PDB entry 6RU5 | X-ray diffraction, 3.90 A resolution | chains A and B of the 3 polymer chains in the assembly

[Chain A]
Name: Complement C3
Organism: Homo sapiens
Reference sequence: P01024 (CO3_HUMAN); residues 23-667 here = UniProt positions 23-667
Chain sequence (645 residues; each row starts with the number of its first residue):
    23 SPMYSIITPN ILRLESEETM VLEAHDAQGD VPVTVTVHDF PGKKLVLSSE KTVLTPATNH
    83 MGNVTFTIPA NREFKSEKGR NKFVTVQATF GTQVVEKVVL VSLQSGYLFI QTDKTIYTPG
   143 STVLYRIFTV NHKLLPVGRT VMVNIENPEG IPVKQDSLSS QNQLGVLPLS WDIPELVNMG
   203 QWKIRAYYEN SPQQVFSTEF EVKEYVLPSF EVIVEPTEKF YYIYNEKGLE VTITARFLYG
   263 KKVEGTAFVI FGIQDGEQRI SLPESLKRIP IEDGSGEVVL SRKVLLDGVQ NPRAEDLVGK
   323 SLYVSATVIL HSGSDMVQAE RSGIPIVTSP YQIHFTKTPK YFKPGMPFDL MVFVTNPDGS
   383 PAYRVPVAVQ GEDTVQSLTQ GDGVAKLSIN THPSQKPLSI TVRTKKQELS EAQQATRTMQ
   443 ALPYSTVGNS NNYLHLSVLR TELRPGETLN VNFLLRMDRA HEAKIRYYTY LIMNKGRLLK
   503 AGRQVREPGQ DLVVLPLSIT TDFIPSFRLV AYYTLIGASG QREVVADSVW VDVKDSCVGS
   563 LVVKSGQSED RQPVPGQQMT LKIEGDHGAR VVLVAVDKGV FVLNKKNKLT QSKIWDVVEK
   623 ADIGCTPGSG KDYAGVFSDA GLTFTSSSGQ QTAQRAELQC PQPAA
Unresolved in the structure: 666-667
Disulfide bonds: Cys627-Cys662
Covalently attached groups: N-acetylglucosamine (NAG) linked to Asn85
Construct notes: conflict Gln435 (Glu in P01024)
UniProt features mapped onto this chain:
  - site: Ser541, Gly542 (Microbial infection: Cleavage)
  - modified residue (Phosphoserine): Ser38, Ser70, Ser297, Ser303
  - glycosylation: Asn85 (N-linked (GlcNAc...) asparagine)
  - natural variant: Arg102 (R102G: In allele C3F), Lys155 (K155Q: In ARMD9), Asp549 (D549N: In C3D), Arg592 (R592Q: In AHUS5; R592W: In AHUS5), Phe603 (F603V: In AHUS5)

[Chain B]
Name: Complement C3
Organism: Homo sapiens
Reference sequence: P01024 (CO3_HUMAN); numbering as in UniProt (aligned over 672-1663)
Chain sequence (992 residues; numbered 672 to 1663; the number before each row is that of its first residue):
   672 SVQLTEKRMD KVGKYPKELR KCCEDGMREN PMRFSCQRRT RFISLGEACK KVFLDCCNYI
   732 TELRRQHARA SHLGLARSNL DEDIIAEENI VSRSEFPESW LWNVEDLKEP PKNGISTKLM
   792 NIFLKDSITT WEILAVSMSD KKGICVADPF EVTVMQDFFI DLRLPYSVVR NEQVEIRAVL
   852 YNYRQNQELK VRVELLHNPA FCSLATTKRR HQQTVTIPPK SSLSVPYVIV PLKTGLQEVE
   912 VKAAVYHHFI SDGVRKSLKV VPEGIRMNKT VAVRTLDPER LGREGVQKED IPPADLSDQV
   972 PDTESETRIL LQGTPVAQMT EDAVDAERLK HLIVTPSGCG EQNMIGMTPT VIAVHYLDET
  1032 EQWEKFGLEK RQGALELIKK GYTQQLAFRQ PSSAFAAFVK RAPSTWLTAY VVKVFSLAVN
  1092 LIAIDSQVLC GAVKWLILEK QKPDGVFQED APVIHQEMIG GLRNNNEKDM ALTAFVLISL
  1152 QEAKDICEEQ VNSLPGSITK AGDFLEANYM NLQRSYTVAI AGYALAQMGR LKGPLLNKFL
  1212 TTAKDKNRWE DPGKQLYNVE ATSYALLALL QLKDFDFVPP VVRWLNEQRY YGGGYGSTQA
  1272 TFMVFQALAQ YQKDAPDHQE LNLDVSLQLP SRSSKITHRI HWESASLLRS EETKENEGFT
  1332 VTAEGKGQGT LSVVTMYHAK AKDQLTCNKF DLKVTIKPAP ETEKRPQDAK NTMILEICTR
  1392 YRGDQDATMS ILDISMMTGF APDTDDLKQL ANGVDRYISK YELDKAFSDR NTLIIYLDKV
  1452 SHSEDDCLAF KVHQYFNVEL IQPGAVKVYA YYNLEESCTR FYHPEKEDGK LNKLCRDELC
  1512 RCAEENCFIQ KSDDKVTLEE RLDKACEPGV DYVYKTRLVK VQLSNDFDEY IMAIEQTIKS
  1572 GSDEVQVGQQ RTFISPIKCR EALKLEEKKH YLMWGLSSDF WGEKPNLSYI IGKDTWVEHW
  1632 PEEDECQDEE NQKQCQDLGA FTESMVVFGC PN
Unresolved in the structure: 672, 740-750
Disulfide bonds: Cys693-Cys720, Cys694-Cys727, Cys707-Cys728, Cys873-Cys1513, Cys1101-Cys1158, Cys1358-Cys1489, Cys1389-Cys1458, Cys1506-Cys1511, Cys1518-Cys1590, Cys1537-Cys1661, Cys1637-Cys1646
Covalently attached groups: glycan linked to Asn939
UniProt features mapped onto this chain:
  - region: Glu1634 to Phe1659 (Interaction with CFP/properdin)
  - site: Leu744, Gly745 (Microbial infection: Cleavage), Ala747, Arg748 (Cleavage), Arg748, Ser749 (Cleavage), Arg954, Glu955 (Cleavage), Arg1303, Ser1304 (Cleavage), Arg1320, Ser1321 (Cleavage), Asn1663 (Coordinates Mg(2+) for interaction with Complement factor B Bb fragment (CFB))
  - modified residue (Phosphoserine): Ser672, Ser968, Ser1321, Ser1573
  - glycosylation (N-linked (GlcNAc...) asparagine): Asn939, Asn1617
  - cross-link: Cys1010 to Gln1013 (Isoglutamyl cysteine thioester (Cys-Gln))
  - natural variant: Arg735 (R735W: In AHUS5), Arg1042 (R1042L: In AHUS5), Ala1094 (A1094V: In AHUS5), Asp1115 (D1115N: In AHUS5), Cys1158 (C1158W: In AHUS5), Gln1161 (Q1161K: In AHUS5), His1464 (H1464D: In AHUS5)
  - mutagenesis: Asp1029 (D1029A: Minor effect on binding of C3d to CR2), Glu1030 (E1030A: Impaired binding of C3d to CR2), Glu1032 (E1032A: Impaired binding of C3d to CR2), Glu1035 (E1035A: No effect on binding of C3d to CR2), Arg1042 (R1042M: Impaired binding of C3d to CR2), Ile1108 to Leu1109 (Impaired binding of C3d to CR2; when associated with A-1163), Glu1110 (E1110A: No effect on binding of C3d to CR2), Asp1115 (D1115A: No effect on binding of C3d to CR2), Asp1121 (D1121A: No effect on binding of C3d to CR2), Asp1140 (D1140A: No effect on binding of C3d to CR2), Glu1153 (E1153A: Impaired binding of C3d to CR2), Asp1156 (D1156A: Impaired binding of C3d to CR2), 4 further mutagenesis entries in UniProt
From the paper describing this entry:
  - conformationally variable residues (helix shift): Phe1659

[Chain A / chain B interface]
Contacting residue pairs - 183 pairs, chain A then chain B:
  Gln133(A) - Trp773(B)
  Gln133(A) - Val807(B)
  Asp135(A) - Ser770(B)  hydrogen bond
  Lys136(A) - Phe767(B)  hydrogen bond (side chain-backbone)
  Lys136(A) - Pro768(B)  hydrogen bond (side chain-backbone)
  Lys136(A) - Glu769(B)
  Lys136(A) - Ser770(B)
  Ile138(A) - Arg764(B)
  Ile138(A) - Ser765(B)
  Ile138(A) - Phe767(B)  hydrophobic
  Thr140(A) - Glu766(B)  hydrogen bond
  Leu146(A) - Trp773(B)  hydrophobic
  Tyr147(A) - Trp773(B)
  Arg148(A) - Trp773(B)
  Arg148(A) - Val775(B)
  Phe150(A) - Val807(B)  hydrophobic
  Phe150(A) - Met809(B)  hydrophobic
  Leu156(A) - Gly814(B)
  Leu156(A) - Ile815(B)
  Leu157(A) - Lys812(B)
  Leu157(A) - Gly814(B)
  Pro158(A) - Met809(B)  hydrophobic
  Pro158(A) - Ser810(B)
  Pro158(A) - Asp811(B)
  Asn169(A) - Leu1057(B)
  Glu171(A) - Leu1057(B)
  Glu171(A) - Arg1060(B)  salt bridge
  Ile173(A) - Tyr1053(B)
  Ile173(A) - Leu1057(B)  hydrophobic
  Ile173(A) - Asp1096(B)
  Ile173(A) - Val1099(B)  hydrophobic
  Val175(A) - Thr1054(B)
  Val175(A) - Leu1057(B)  hydrophobic
  Leu186(A) - Met809(B)
  Pro196(A) - Lys1051(B)
  Pro196(A) - Gln1055(B)
  Glu197(A) - Gln1055(B)
  Leu198(A) - Asn1014(B)
  Leu198(A) - Gln1055(B)
  Leu198(A) - Phe1059(B)  hydrophobic
  Val199(A) - Thr1054(B)
  Val199(A) - Ala1058(B)
  Asn200(A) - Leu1057(B)  hydrogen bond (side chain-backbone)
  Asn200(A) - Ala1058(B)
  Lys225(A) - Val762(B)
  Lys225(A) - Ser765(B)
  Glu226(A) - Ser765(B)  hydrogen bond (backbone-side chain)
  Tyr227(A) - Glu766(B)
  Val228(A) - Ser763(B)
  Val228(A) - Arg764(B)
  Val228(A) - Ser765(B)  hydrogen bond (backbone-backbone)
  Pro230(A) - Arg764(B)
  Phe259(A) - Gln1378(B)
  Tyr261(A) - Tyr854(B)
  Gly262(A) - Lys891(B)
  Phe270(A) - Thr676(B)
  Ile272(A) - Met680(B)  hydrophobic
  Ile272(A) - Glu759(B)
  Pro285(A) - Asp681(B)
  Leu288(A) - Glu677(B)
  Leu288(A) - Met680(B)  hydrophobic
  Arg290(A) - Gln674(B)  hydrogen bond
  Arg290(A) - Glu677(B)
  Thr329(A) - Ala757(B)
  Thr329(A) - Glu758(B)
  Ile331(A) - Glu753(B)
  His333(A) - Lys1375(B)  hydrogen bond (backbone-side chain)
  Gly335(A) - Arg1376(B)
  Ser336(A) - Lys1375(B)
  Ser336(A) - Arg1376(B)  hydrogen bond (backbone-backbone)
  Ser336(A) - Pro1377(B)
  Asp337(A) - Pro1377(B)
  Asp337(A) - Gln1378(B)
  Met338(A) - Ile755(B)  hydrophobic
  Met338(A) - Ile756(B)
  Gln340(A) - Ile761(B)
  Glu342(A) - Asn760(B)
  Cys559(A) - Cys816(B)  disulfide
  Val560(A) - Lys813(B)
  Gly561(A) - Lys813(B)
  Ser562(A) - Ile786(B)
  Ser562(A) - Cys816(B)
  Leu563(A) - Ala806(B)  hydrophobic
  Leu563(A) - Ser808(B)
  Leu563(A) - Cys816(B)
  Leu563(A) - Ala818(B)  hydrophobic
  Val565(A) - Ala806(B)  hydrophobic
  Val565(A) - Phe821(B)
  Lys566(A) - Phe821(B)
  Ser567(A) - Phe821(B)
  Gln574(A) - Thr824(B)
  Gln574(A) - Met826(B)
  Pro575(A) - Leu795(B)  hydrophobic
  Pro575(A) - Val823(B)  hydrophobic
  Pro575(A) - Thr824(B)
  Pro575(A) - Val825(B)
  Pro575(A) - Met826(B)  hydrogen bond (backbone-backbone)
  Val576(A) - Leu795(B)
  Val576(A) - Val825(B)
  Val576(A) - Met826(B)
  Pro577(A) - Lys796(B)
  Pro577(A) - Asp797(B)
  Pro577(A) - Val825(B)
  Pro577(A) - Gln827(B)
  Gly578(A) - Leu795(B)
  Gly578(A) - Lys796(B)
  Gln579(A) - Ile793(B)
  Gln579(A) - Leu795(B)  hydrogen bond (backbone-backbone)
  Gln580(A) - Asn792(B)
  Gln580(A) - Ile793(B)
  Gln580(A) - Phe794(B)
  Met581(A) - Ile793(B)  hydrogen bond (backbone-backbone)
  Met581(A) - Val823(B)  hydrophobic
  Thr582(A) - Asn792(B)  hydrogen bond
  Leu583(A) - Leu790(B)
  Leu583(A) - Met791(B)  hydrogen bond (backbone-backbone)
  Leu583(A) - Ile793(B)  hydrophobic
  Leu583(A) - Ile804(B)  hydrophobic
  Leu583(A) - Phe821(B)  hydrophobic
  Lys584(A) - Leu790(B)
  Ile585(A) - Thr788(B)
  Ile585(A) - Lys789(B)  hydrogen bond (backbone-backbone)
  Glu586(A) - Ser787(B)
  Glu586(A) - Thr788(B)  hydrogen bond
  Gly587(A) - Leu778(B)
  Gly587(A) - Ile786(B)
  Gly587(A) - Ser787(B)  hydrogen bond (backbone-backbone)
  Asp588(A) - Leu778(B)
  Asp588(A) - Lys813(B)
  His589(A) - Glu780(B)
  His589(A) - Pro782(B)
  His589(A) - Ser787(B)
  Gly590(A) - Leu778(B)  hydrogen bond (backbone-backbone)
  Gly590(A) - Asp811(B)
  Ala591(A) - Asp777(B)
  Ala591(A) - Leu778(B)  hydrogen bond (backbone-backbone)
  Ala591(A) - Met809(B)
  Ala591(A) - Ser810(B)
  Arg592(A) - Glu776(B)
  Arg592(A) - Asp777(B)  salt bridge
  Arg592(A) - Ser808(B)
  Arg592(A) - Met809(B)  hydrogen bond (backbone-backbone)
  Val593(A) - Val775(B)
  Val593(A) - Glu776(B)  hydrogen bond (backbone-backbone)
  Val593(A) - Leu778(B)  hydrophobic
  Val593(A) - Val807(B)
  Val594(A) - Asn774(B)
  Val594(A) - Val775(B)  hydrophobic
  Val594(A) - Ala806(B)
  Val594(A) - Val807(B)  hydrogen bond (backbone-backbone)
  Leu595(A) - Leu772(B)
  Leu595(A) - Trp773(B)
  Leu595(A) - Asn774(B)  hydrogen bond (backbone-backbone)
  Leu595(A) - Met791(B)  hydrophobic
  Leu595(A) - Leu805(B)
  Val596(A) - Trp771(B)
  Val596(A) - Leu772(B)  hydrogen bond (backbone-backbone)
  Val596(A) - Trp773(B)  hydrophobic
  Val596(A) - Ile804(B)
  Val596(A) - Leu805(B)  hydrogen bond (backbone-backbone)
  Ala597(A) - Ser770(B)
  Ala597(A) - Trp771(B)  hydrogen bond (backbone-backbone)
  Ala597(A) - Leu772(B)
  Ala597(A) - Trp802(B)
  Val598(A) - Ser770(B)
  Val598(A) - Trp802(B)
  Val598(A) - Glu803(B)  hydrogen bond (backbone-backbone)
  Asp599(A) - Pro768(B)
  Asp599(A) - Thr800(B)  hydrogen bond
  Asp599(A) - Thr801(B)
  Asp599(A) - Trp802(B)
  Lys600(A) - Thr801(B)  hydrogen bond (backbone-backbone)
  Lys600(A) - Glu803(B)  salt bridge
  Lys600(A) - Glu822(B)  salt bridge
  Gly601(A) - Phe767(B)
  Phe603(A) - Glu803(B)
  Phe603(A) - Leu805(B)  hydrophobic
  Leu605(A) - Phe767(B)  hydrophobic
  Leu611(A) - Val817(B)
  Thr612(A) - Val817(B)
  Gln613(A) - Cys816(B)
  Gln613(A) - Val817(B)  hydrogen bond (side chain-backbone)
  Ile616(A) - Val817(B)  hydrophobic
Interface residues without a listed pair, chain A (104 interface residues in all): Tyr139, Val152, Pro174, Lys176, Gly187, Pro190, Leu191, Trp193, Trp204, Lys263, Ser283, Lys289, Tyr325, Ser327, Leu332, Ser334, Val339, Val602
Interface residues without a listed pair, chain B (93 interface residues in all): Lys779, Ser798, Ile799, Pro820, Glu1047, Lys1431
Inter-chain disulfides: Cys559(A)-Cys816(B)

[Overview]
Chain A and chain B form an interface of 104 and 93 residues respectively, with 1 disulfide bond, 31 hydrogen
bonds and 4 salt bridges. Among the polar pairs are Glu171(A)-Arg1060(B), Arg592(A)-Asp777(B) and
Lys600(A)-Glu803(B). N-acetylglucosamine is covalently linked to Asn85(A). UniProt lists 17 mutagenesis sites
on chain B. From the paper: conformational variability at Phe1659(B).
Chain A is Complement C3 and chain B is Complement C3, both from Homo sapiens; the structure, human complement
C3 in complex with the hC3Nb1 nanobody, was determined by X-ray diffraction (same publication as 6RUR, 6RUV,
6RV6 and 6SEJ).
